Entry 6MP0 (X-ray diffraction, 2.00 A resolution); this record covers chain A.

[Chain A]
Name: TRP1-M9 peptide, Beta-2-microglobulin, H-2 class I histocompatibility antigen, D-B alpha chain, chimeric construct
From: Mus musculus
Notes: EC 1.14.18.-
UniProt: chimeric construct of P07147, P01887, P01899: residues 1-9 from P07147 (TYRP1_MOUSE) positions 455-463 (UniProt number = residue number + 454); residues 1001-1099 from P01887 positions 21-119 (UniProt number = residue number - 980); residues 2001-2276 from P01899 positions 25-300 (UniProt number = residue number - 1976)
Sequence (447 residues; row label = number of the first residue in the row; note: 1857 numbers in that range are skipped by the numbering (no residue carries them; nothing is unmodelled there)):
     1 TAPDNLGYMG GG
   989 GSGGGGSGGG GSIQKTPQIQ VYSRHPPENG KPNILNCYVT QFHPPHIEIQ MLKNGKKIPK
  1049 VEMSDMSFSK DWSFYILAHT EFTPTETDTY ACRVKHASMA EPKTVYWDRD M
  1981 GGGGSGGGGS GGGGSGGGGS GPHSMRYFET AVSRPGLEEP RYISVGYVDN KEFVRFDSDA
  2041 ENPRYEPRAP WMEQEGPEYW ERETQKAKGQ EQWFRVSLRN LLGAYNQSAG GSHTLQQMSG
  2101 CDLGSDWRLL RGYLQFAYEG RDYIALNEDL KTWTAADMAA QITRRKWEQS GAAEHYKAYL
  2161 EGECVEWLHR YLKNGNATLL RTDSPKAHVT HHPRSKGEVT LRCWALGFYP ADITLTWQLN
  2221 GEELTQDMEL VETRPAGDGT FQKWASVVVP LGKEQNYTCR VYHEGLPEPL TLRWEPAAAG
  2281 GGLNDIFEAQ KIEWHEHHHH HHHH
Disordered / not traced: 989-1000, 1981-2000, 2278-2304
Cystine bridges: Cys1025-Cys1080, Cys2101-Cys2164, Cys2203-Cys2259
Covalent attachments: N-acetylglucosamine (NAG) linked to Asn2176, Asn2256
Construct notes: engineered mutation Met9 (Ala463 in P07147), Ala2084 (Tyr108 in P01899); linker (10-12, 989-1000, 1981-2000); expression tag (2277-2304)

[Overview]
N-acetylglucosamine is covalently linked to Asn2176 and Asn2256.
Chain A is TRP1-M9 peptide, Beta-2-microglobulin, H-2 class I histocompatibility antigen, D-B alpha chain,
chimeric construct (Mus musculus); the structure, Crystal structures of the murine class I major
histocompatibility complex H-2Db in complex with the TRP1-M9 ..., was determined by X-ray diffraction (same
publication as 6MP1).
